Entry 4KE6 (X-ray diffraction, 2.80 A resolution); this record covers chain A.

== Chain A ==
Name: Thermostable monoacylglycerol lipase
From: Bacillus sp
Notes: EC 3.1.1.23
Reference sequence: P82597 (MGLP_BAC25); residue numbers follow UniProt; this construct covers 1-250
Sequence (270 residues; numbered -19 to 250; the number before each row is that of its first residue; numbers below 1 keep their minus sign (Met-19 is residue -19)):
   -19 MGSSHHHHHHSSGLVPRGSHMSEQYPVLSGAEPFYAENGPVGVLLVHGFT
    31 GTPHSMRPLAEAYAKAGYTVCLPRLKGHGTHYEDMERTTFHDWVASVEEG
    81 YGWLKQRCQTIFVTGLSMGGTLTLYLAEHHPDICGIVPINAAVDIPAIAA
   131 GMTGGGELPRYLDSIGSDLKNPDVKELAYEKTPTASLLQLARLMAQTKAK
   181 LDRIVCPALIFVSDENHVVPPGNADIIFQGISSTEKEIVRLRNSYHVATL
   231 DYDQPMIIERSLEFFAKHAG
Disordered / not traced: -19 to 0, 133-134, 250
Construct notes: expression tag (-19 to 0); engineered mutation Asn196 (Asp in P82597)
Small-molecule neighbours: (2R)-2,3-dihydroxypropyl dodecanoate (1QW): Gly28, Phe29, Ser97, Met98, Ile128, Leu138, Leu142, Ser147, Glu156, Leu167, Leu170, Val198, His226, Val227
From the paper describing this entry:
  - binding site for (2R)-2,3-dihydroxypropyl dodecanoate: Gly28, Phe29, Ser35, Ser97, Met98, Glu156
  - mutagenesis - D196N: abolished catalytic activity (proposed by the authors, not directly observed)
  - mutagenesis - I145G, I145S: decreased catalytic activity on 1-OG
  - mutagenesis - I145G, I145S: decreased catalytic activity on 1-LG
  - catalytic residues: His226 (proposed by the authors, not directly observed)

== In short ==
Ligands of chain A: (2R)-2,3-dihydroxypropyl dodecanoate. From the paper: the catalytic residue His226; I145G
and I145S reduce catalytic activity on 1-OG.
Chain A is Thermostable monoacylglycerol lipase (Bacillus sp); the structure, Crystal structure D196N mutant
of Monoglyceride lipase from Bacillus sp. H257 in complex with 1-rac-lauroyl glycerol, was determined by X-ray
diffraction (same publication as 4KE7, 4KE8, 4KE9 and 4KEA).
